6M5V - chains B and C of the 3 polymer chains in the assembly; structure by electron microscopy, 4.50 A resolution (low resolution: residue-level contacts below are approximate; hydrogen-bond / salt-bridge calls are withheld).

[Chain B]
Name: Tripartite terminase subunit 1
Organism: Human alphaherpesvirus 1 strain 17
UniProt: P10212 (TRM1_HHV11); numbering as in UniProt (aligned over 2-772)
Chain sequence (771 residues; row label = number of the first residue in the row):
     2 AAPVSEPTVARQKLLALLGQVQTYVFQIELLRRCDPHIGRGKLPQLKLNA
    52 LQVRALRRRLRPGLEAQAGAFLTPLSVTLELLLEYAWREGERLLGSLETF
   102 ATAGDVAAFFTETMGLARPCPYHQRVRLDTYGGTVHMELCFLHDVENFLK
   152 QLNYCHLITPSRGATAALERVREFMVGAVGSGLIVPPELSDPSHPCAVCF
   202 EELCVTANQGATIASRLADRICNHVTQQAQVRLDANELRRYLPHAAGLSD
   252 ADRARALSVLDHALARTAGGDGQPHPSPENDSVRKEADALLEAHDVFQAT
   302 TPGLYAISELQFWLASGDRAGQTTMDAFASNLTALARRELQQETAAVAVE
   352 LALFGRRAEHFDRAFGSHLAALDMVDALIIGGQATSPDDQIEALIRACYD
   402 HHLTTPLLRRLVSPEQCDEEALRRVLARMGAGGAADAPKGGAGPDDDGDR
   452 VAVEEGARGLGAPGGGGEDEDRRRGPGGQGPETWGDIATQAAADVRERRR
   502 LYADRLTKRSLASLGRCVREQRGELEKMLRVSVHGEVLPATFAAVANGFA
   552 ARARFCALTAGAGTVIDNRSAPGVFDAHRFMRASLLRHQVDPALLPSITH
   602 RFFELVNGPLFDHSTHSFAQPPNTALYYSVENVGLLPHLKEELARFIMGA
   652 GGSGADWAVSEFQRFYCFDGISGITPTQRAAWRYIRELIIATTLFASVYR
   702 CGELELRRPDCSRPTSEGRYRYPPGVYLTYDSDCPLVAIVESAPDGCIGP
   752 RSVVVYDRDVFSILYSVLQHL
Disordered / not traced: 267-305, 404-406, 430-484, 651-654
Differences from the reference sequence: engineered mutation S216 (Arg in P10212), Q312 (Arg in P10212)
Bound ions: Zn2+ site 1: C121 (shared with C101(C) of chain C); Zn2+ site 2: C197, C200, C223
Swiss-Prot annotation at these positions:
  - zinc finger: C197 to H225 (C3H1-type)
  - binding site (ATP): F696 to G703

[Chain C]
Name: Tripartite terminase subunit 2
Organism: Human alphaherpesvirus 1 strain 17
UniProt: B9VQG1 (B9VQG1_HHV11); residues 13-129 here = UniProt positions 13-129
Chain sequence (117 residues; numbered 13 to 129; the number before each row is that of its first residue):
    13 LRDTIPDCALRSQTLESLDARYVSRDGAHDAAVWFEDMTPAELEVVFPTT
    63 DAKLNYLSRTQRLASLLTYAGPIKAPDDAAAPQTPDTACVHGELLARKRE
   113 RFAAVINRFLDLHQILR
Disordered / not traced: 83-95
Bound ions: Zn2+: C101 (shared with C121(B) of chain B)

[How chain B and chain C interact]
Contacting residue pairs (175):
  Q21(B) with F47(C)
  V22(B) with F47(C)
  Y25(B) with F47(C); M50(C)
  F27(B) with L69(C)
  Q28(B) with D49(C); M50(C); T51(C)
  I29(B) with M50(C)
  E30(B) with L69(C)
  L31(B) with T51(C); L55(C); K65(C)
  L32(B) with M50(C)
  R34(B) with Y68(C); L69(C); T72(C); Q73(C)
  C35(B) with P52(C)
  I39(B) with P52(C); E54(C)
  K43(B) with D49(C); M50(C); T51(C); P52(C)
  Q46(B) with D49(C); M50(C)
  L47(B) with M50(C)
  K48(B) with S24(C); L30(C)
  L49(B) with T16(C); I17(C)
  N50(B) with F47(C); E48(C); M50(C)
  L52(B) with L27(C); L30(C); D31(C)
  Q53(B) with T16(C); A44(C); V45(C); W46(C)
  V54(B) with F47(C)
  R55(B) with L27(C); E28(C); D31(C)
  A56(B) with V35(C); D42(C)
  L57(B) with V45(C)
  R59(B) with D31(C); V35(C); S36(C)
  R60(B) with H41(C); D42(C)
  E92(B) with L27(C)
  M115(B) with A76(C)
  G116(B) with T80(C)
  L117(B) with L79(C); T80(C)
  C121(B) with Y81(C); C101(C); H103(C)
  Y123(B) with H103(C)
  H124(B) with H103(C)
  C141(B) with H103(C)
  F142(B) with V102(C); H103(C); L106(C)
  L184(B) with L66(C)
  I185(B) with S70(C); Q73(C)
  P187(B) with Q73(C)
  P188(B) with R74(C); S77(C); L106(C); K110(C)
  E189(B) with S77(C); Y81(C); H103(C); L106(C); L107(C)
  S191(B) with L106(C); K110(C)
  D192(B) with L106(C); R109(C)
  V232(B) with D63(C)
  R233(B) with D63(C)
  L234(B) with A64(C); N67(C)
  E238(B) with P60(C); T61(C)
  L239(B) with V57(C); P60(C)
  Y242(B) with P60(C); T61(C)
  W314(B) with I118(C)
  L315(B) with N119(C); D123(C)
  A316(B) with D123(C)
  S317(B) with D123(C); Q126(C); I127(C)
  G318(B) with Q126(C)
  Q323(B) with R129(C)
  T324(B) with Q126(C)
  T325(B) with L122(C); Q126(C); R129(C)
  M326(B) with L122(C)
  F329(B) with L122(C)
  E340(B) with R71(C)
  A347(B) with V58(C)
  E351(B) with E54(C)
  L354(B) with V57(C)
  F355(B) with E54(C)
  H361(B) with L55(C); Y68(C)
  F362(B) with T72(C); L75(C); A76(C)
  D363(B) with Y68(C); R71(C)
  R364(B) with V58(C)
  F366(B) with L79(C)
  L370(B) with R71(C); L75(C)
  L373(B) with L78(C)
  D374(B) with R111(C)
  V376(B) with R111(C); A115(C)
  D377(B) with L78(C); R111(C)
  L379(B) with I118(C)
  I380(B) with R74(C); R111(C); F114(C)
  I381(B) with R74(C); L75(C); L78(C)
  G382(B) with R71(C)
  G383(B) with N67(C); R71(C)
  Q384(B) with F59(C); N67(C); Y68(C); R71(C)
  T386(B) with N67(C)
  L395(B) with I118(C); F121(C)
  A398(B) with R129(C)
  C399(B) with F121(C); L122(C); H125(C); R129(C)
  Y400(B) with H125(C)
  H402(B) with R129(C)
  Y503(B) with I127(C)
  L507(B) with I127(C); L128(C)
  L515(B) with L124(C); L128(C)
  V519(B) with F121(C); H125(C)
  Q522(B) with V117(C); F121(C)
  E525(B) with R113(C); V117(C)
  L526(B) with V117(C); F121(C)
  M529(B) with R74(C); K110(C); F114(C)
  L530(B) with R74(C)
  R531(B) with R74(C)
  V532(B) with S70(C)
Other interface residues (no listed pair), chain B (109 interface residues in all): L18, A51, L95, L190, L243, D319, V350, H369, A385, P388, L408, R523, V534
Other interface residues (no listed pair), chain C (72 interface residues in all): C20, A53, T62

[Overview]
Chain B and chain C form an interface of 109 and 72 residues respectively. The Zn2+ site is built by C121(B)
and C101(C). C197(B), C200(B) and C223(B) form the Zn2+ site 2. UniProt lists 8 ATP-binding residues on chain
B.
Chain B is Tripartite terminase subunit 1 and chain C is Tripartite terminase subunit 2, both from Human
alphaherpesvirus 1 strain 17; the structure, The coordinate of the hexameric terminase complex in the presence
of the ADP-BeF3, was determined by electron microscopy together with 6M5R, 6M5S, 6M5T and 6M5U from the same
study.
